8IRR - chains B and G of the 5 polymer chains in the assembly; structure by electron microscopy, 3.20 A resolution.

== Chain B ==
Name: Guanine nucleotide-binding protein G(I)/G(S)/G(T) subunit beta-1
Source organism: Homo sapiens
Reference sequence: P62873 (GBB1_HUMAN); residue numbers follow UniProt; this construct covers 2-340
Sequence (353 residues; each row starts with the number of its first residue; numbers below 1 keep their minus sign (His-12 is residue -12)):
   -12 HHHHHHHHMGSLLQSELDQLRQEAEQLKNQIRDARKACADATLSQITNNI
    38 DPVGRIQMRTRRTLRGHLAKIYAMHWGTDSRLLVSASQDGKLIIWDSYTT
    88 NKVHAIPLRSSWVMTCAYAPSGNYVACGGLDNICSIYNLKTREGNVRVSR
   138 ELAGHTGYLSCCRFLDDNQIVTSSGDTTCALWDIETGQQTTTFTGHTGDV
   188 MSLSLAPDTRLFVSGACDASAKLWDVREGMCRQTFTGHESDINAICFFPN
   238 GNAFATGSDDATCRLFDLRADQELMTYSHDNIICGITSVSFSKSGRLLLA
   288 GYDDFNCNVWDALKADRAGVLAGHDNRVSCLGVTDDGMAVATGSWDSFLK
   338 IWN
Not modelled in the structure: -12 to 2
Differences from the reference sequence: expression tag (-12 to 1)
Curated features (UniProtKB/Swiss-Prot):
  - modified residue: Ser2 (N-acetylserine), His266 (Phosphohistidine)
  - natural variant: Leu30 (L30F: In MRD42; uncertain significance), Arg52 (R52G: In MRD42), Gly64 (G64V: In MRD42), Asp76 (D76E: In MRD42; D76G: In MRD42), Gly77 (G77S: In MRD42), Lys78 (K78R: In MRD42), Ile80 (I80N: In MRD42; I80T: In MRD42), His91 (H91R: In MRD42; uncertain significance), Ala92 (A92T: In MRD42), Pro94 (P94S: In MRD42), Leu95 (L95P: In MRD42), Arg96 (R96L: In MRD42), 5 further natural variant entries in UniProt

== Chain G ==
Name: Guanine nucleotide-binding protein G(I)/G(S)/G(O) subunit gamma-2
Source organism: Homo sapiens
Reference sequence: P59768 (GBG2_HUMAN); residue numbers follow UniProt; this construct covers 2-68
Sequence (67 residues; each row starts with the number of its first residue):
     2 ASNNTASIAQARKLVEQLKMEANIDRIKVSKAAADLMAYCEAHAKEDPLL
    52 TPVPASENPFREKKFFC
Not modelled in the structure: 2-4, 63-68
Curated features (UniProtKB/Swiss-Prot):
  - modified residue: Ala2 (N-acetylalanine), Cys68 (Cysteine methyl ester)
  - lipidation: Cys68 (S-geranylgeranyl cysteine)

== Interface between chain B and chain G ==
Pairs across the interface (94):
  Leu4(B) - Ser8(G)
  Leu4(B) - Ala12(G)  hydrophobic
  Leu7(B) - Ile9(G)
  Leu7(B) - Ala12(G)  hydrophobic
  Leu7(B) - Arg13(G)
  Leu7(B) - Val16(G)
  Ala11(B) - Val16(G)
  Ala11(B) - Leu19(G)  hydrophobic
  Leu14(B) - Val16(G)
  Leu14(B) - Leu19(G)  hydrophobic
  Leu14(B) - Lys20(G)
  Lys15(B) - Leu19(G)
  Gln17(B) - Ala23(G)
  Ile18(B) - Leu19(G)  hydrophobic
  Ile18(B) - Ala23(G)  hydrophobic
  Ala21(B) - Arg27(G)
  Ala24(B) - Lys29(G)
  Cys25(B) - Arg27(G)
  Cys25(B) - Ile28(G)  hydrogen bond (side chain-backbone)
  Cys25(B) - Lys29(G)
  Cys25(B) - Val30(G)  hydrogen bond (backbone-backbone)
  Ala26(B) - Val30(G)  hydrophobic
  Asp27(B) - Lys29(G)  salt bridge
  Asp27(B) - Val30(G)  hydrogen bond (side chain-backbone)
  Asp27(B) - Ser31(G)  hydrogen bond
  Ala28(B) - Val30(G)
  Leu30(B) - Ala34(G)  hydrophobic
  Ile33(B) - Ala34(G)  hydrophobic
  Ile33(B) - Met38(G)
  Ile37(B) - Met38(G)  hydrophobic
  Ile37(B) - Glu42(G)
  Val40(B) - Leu51(G)  hydrophobic
  Ile43(B) - Leu50(G)
  Ile43(B) - Leu51(G)
  Met45(B) - Leu50(G)  hydrophobic
  Arg48(B) - Phe61(G)
  Arg49(B) - Pro60(G)
  Arg49(B) - Phe61(G)  hydrogen bond (side chain-backbone)
  Ser84(B) - Phe61(G)
  Tyr85(B) - Pro60(G)
  Tyr85(B) - Phe61(G)  hydrophobic
  Met217(B) - Met21(G)  hydrophobic
  Cys218(B) - Gln18(G)  hydrogen bond (backbone-side chain)
  Arg219(B) - Glu22(G)
  Gln220(B) - Glu22(G)
  Gln220(B) - Ile25(G)
  Thr221(B) - Glu22(G)  hydrogen bond
  Phe235(B) - Leu37(G)  hydrophobic
  Phe235(B) - Tyr40(G)  hydrophobic
  Phe235(B) - Cys41(G)  hydrophobic
  Pro236(B) - Tyr40(G)
  Asn237(B) - Leu37(G)
  Asn237(B) - Tyr40(G)
  Ala240(B) - Leu37(G)  hydrophobic
  Leu252(B) - Leu37(G)  hydrophobic
  Asp254(B) - Ala33(G)
  Arg256(B) - Asp26(G)
  Arg256(B) - Arg27(G)
  Arg256(B) - Ile28(G)  hydrogen bond (backbone-backbone)
  Arg256(B) - Asp36(G)  salt bridge
  Ala257(B) - Ile28(G)
  Ala257(B) - Val30(G)  hydrophobic
  Asp258(B) - Arg27(G)  salt bridge
  Gln259(B) - Val30(G)
  Leu261(B) - Val30(G)  hydrophobic
  Leu261(B) - Leu37(G)  hydrophobic
  Ser279(B) - Asp48(G)
  Ser279(B) - Leu50(G)
  Lys280(B) - Tyr40(G)
  Lys280(B) - Glu47(G)  salt bridge
  Lys280(B) - Asp48(G)  hydrogen bond (backbone-side chain)
  Ser281(B) - Tyr40(G)
  Ser281(B) - Cys41(G)  hydrogen bond (backbone-side chain)
  Ser281(B) - His44(G)
  Ser281(B) - Ala45(G)
  Ser281(B) - Asp48(G)  hydrogen bond
  Ser281(B) - Leu51(G)
  Gly282(B) - Cys41(G)
  Arg283(B) - Cys41(G)
  Arg283(B) - Leu51(G)
  Leu284(B) - Leu50(G)
  Leu284(B) - Leu51(G)  hydrophobic
  Leu300(B) - Cys41(G)  hydrophobic
  Val320(B) - Leu50(G)  hydrophobic
  Asp323(B) - Pro49(G)
  Gly324(B) - Pro49(G)
  Gly324(B) - Leu50(G)
  Met325(B) - Pro49(G)  hydrophobic
  Met325(B) - Pro60(G)
  Ala326(B) - Phe61(G)  hydrophobic
  Val327(B) - Leu50(G)  hydrophobic
  Asn340(B) - Pro49(G)
  Asn340(B) - Leu50(G)
  Asn340(B) - Asn59(G)  hydrogen bond
Interface residues without a listed pair, chain B (62 interface residues in all): Glu3, Arg8, Glu10, Arg22, Thr34, Trp63, Ser67, Ile338, Trp339
Interface residues without a listed pair, chain G (38 interface residues in all): Ala35, Val54

== In short ==
62 residues of chain B face 38 of chain G across their interface, with 12 hydrogen bonds and 4 salt bridges.
Polar pairs include Asp27(B)-Lys29(G), Arg256(B)-Asp36(G) and Asp258(B)-Arg27(G).
Chain B is Guanine nucleotide-binding protein G(I)/G(S)/G(T) subunit beta-1 and chain G is Guanine
nucleotide-binding protein G(I)/G(S)/G(O) subunit gamma-2, both from Homo sapiens; the structure, Dopamine
Receptor D1R-Gs-Rotigotine complex, was determined by electron microscopy.
